7SRR - chains C and D of the 5 polymer chains in the assembly; structure by electron microscopy, 2.90 A resolution.

[Chain C]
Name: Guanine nucleotide-binding protein G(I)/G(S)/G(T) subunit beta-1
Organism: Homo sapiens
UniProt: P62873 (GBB1_HUMAN); numbering as in UniProt (aligned over 1-340)
Chain sequence (340 residues; row label = number of the first residue in the row):
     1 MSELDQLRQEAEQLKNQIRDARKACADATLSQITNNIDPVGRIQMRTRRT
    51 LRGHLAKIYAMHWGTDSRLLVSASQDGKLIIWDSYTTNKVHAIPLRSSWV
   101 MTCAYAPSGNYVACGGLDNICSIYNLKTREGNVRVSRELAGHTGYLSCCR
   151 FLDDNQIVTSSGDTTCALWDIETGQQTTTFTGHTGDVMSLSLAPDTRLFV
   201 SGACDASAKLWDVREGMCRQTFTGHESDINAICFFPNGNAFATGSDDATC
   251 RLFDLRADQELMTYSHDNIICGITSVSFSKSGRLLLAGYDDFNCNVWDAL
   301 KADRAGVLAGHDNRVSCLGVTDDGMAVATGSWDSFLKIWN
Unresolved in the structure: 1-2
Swiss-Prot annotation at these positions:
  - modified residue: Ser2 (N-acetylserine), His266 (Phosphohistidine)
  - natural variant: Leu30 (L30F: In MRD42; uncertain significance), Arg52 (R52G: In MRD42), Gly64 (G64V: In MRD42), Asp76 (D76E: In MRD42; D76G: In MRD42), Gly77 (G77S: In MRD42), Lys78 (K78R: In MRD42), Ile80 (I80N: In MRD42; I80T: In MRD42), His91 (H91R: In MRD42; uncertain significance), Ala92 (A92T: In MRD42), Pro94 (P94S: In MRD42), Leu95 (L95P: In MRD42), Arg96 (R96L: In MRD42), 5 further natural variant entries in UniProt

[Chain D]
Name: Guanine nucleotide-binding protein G(I)/G(S)/G(O) subunit gamma-2
Organism: Homo sapiens
UniProt: P59768 (GBG2_HUMAN); numbering as in UniProt (aligned over 1-71)
Chain sequence (71 residues; numbered 1 to 71; the number before each row is that of its first residue):
     1 MASNNTASIAQARKLVEQLKMEANIDRIKVSKAAADLMAYCEAHAKEDPL
    51 LTPVPASENPFREKKFFCAIL
Unresolved in the structure: 1-8, 62-71
Swiss-Prot annotation at these positions:
  - modified residue: Ala2 (N-acetylalanine), Cys68 (Cysteine methyl ester)
  - lipidation: Cys68 (S-geranylgeranyl cysteine)

[Interface between chain C and chain D]
Contacting residue pairs (58; chain C residue first):
  Leu7(C) - Ala12(D)  hydrophobic
  Ala11(C) - Leu15(D)  hydrophobic
  Ala11(C) - Leu19(D)
  Leu14(C) - Val16(D)
  Leu14(C) - Leu19(D)  hydrophobic
  Leu14(C) - Lys20(D)
  Lys15(C) - Leu19(D)
  Gln17(C) - Ala23(D)
  Ile18(C) - Leu19(D)  hydrophobic
  Ala21(C) - Arg27(D)
  Ala24(C) - Lys29(D)  hydrogen bond (backbone-side chain)
  Cys25(C) - Arg27(D)
  Cys25(C) - Ile28(D)
  Cys25(C) - Lys29(D)
  Cys25(C) - Val30(D)  hydrogen bond (backbone-backbone)
  Ala26(C) - Val30(D)  hydrophobic
  Asp27(C) - Lys29(D)
  Asp27(C) - Val30(D)
  Asp27(C) - Ser31(D)  hydrogen bond
  Ala28(C) - Val30(D)
  Leu30(C) - Ala34(D)  hydrophobic
  Ile33(C) - Met38(D)  hydrophobic
  Thr34(C) - Met38(D)
  Val40(C) - Leu51(D)  hydrophobic
  Met45(C) - Leu50(D)  hydrophobic
  Arg49(C) - Pro60(D)
  Arg49(C) - Phe61(D)
  Ser84(C) - Phe61(D)
  Tyr85(C) - Pro60(D)
  Tyr85(C) - Phe61(D)  hydrophobic
  Cys218(C) - Gln18(D)
  Arg219(C) - Glu22(D)
  Thr221(C) - Glu22(D)
  Phe235(C) - Leu37(D)  hydrophobic
  Pro236(C) - Tyr40(D)
  Asp254(C) - Ala33(D)
  Arg256(C) - Arg27(D)
  Arg256(C) - Ile28(D)
  Ala257(C) - Ile28(D)
  Asp258(C) - Arg27(D)  salt bridge
  Gln259(C) - Val30(D)
  Leu261(C) - Val30(D)  hydrophobic
  Ser279(C) - Asp48(D)  hydrogen bond
  Lys280(C) - Glu47(D)
  Lys280(C) - Asp48(D)
  Ser281(C) - Cys41(D)  hydrogen bond (backbone-side chain)
  Ser281(C) - His44(D)
  Ser281(C) - Asp48(D)  hydrogen bond
  Arg283(C) - Cys41(D)
  Leu284(C) - Leu51(D)  hydrophobic
  Leu300(C) - Met38(D)  hydrophobic
  Asp323(C) - Pro49(D)
  Gly324(C) - Pro49(D)
  Gly324(C) - Leu50(D)
  Met325(C) - Pro60(D)
  Ala326(C) - Phe61(D)  hydrophobic
  Val327(C) - Leu50(D)  hydrophobic
  Asn340(C) - Asn59(D)  hydrogen bond
Other interface residues (no listed pair), chain C (54 interface residues in all): Glu10, Arg22, Arg48, Ser67, Gln220, Asn237, Ala240, Leu252, Gly282, Val320, Ile338
Other interface residues (no listed pair), chain D (32 interface residues in all): Ile25, Asp26, Asp36, Glu58

[Overview]
54 residues of chain C face 32 of chain D across their interface; the contacts include 7 hydrogen bonds and 1
salt bridge. Polar contacts include Asp258(C)-Arg27(D), Ala24(C)-Lys29(D) and Asp27(C)-Ser31(D).
Here chain C is Guanine nucleotide-binding protein G(I)/G(S)/G(T) subunit beta-1 and chain D is Guanine
nucleotide-binding protein G(I)/G(S)/G(O) subunit gamma-2, both from Homo sapiens. Entry 7SRR (5-HT2B receptor
bound to LSD in complex with heterotrimeric mini-Gq protein obtained by cryo-electron microscopy (cryoEM)) was
determined by electron microscopy together with 7SRQ and 7SRS from the same study.
